3GJ6 - chains A and B; structure by X-ray diffraction, 2.70 A resolution.

[Chain A]
Name: GTP-binding nuclear protein Ran
Source organism: Homo sapiens
UniProt: P62826 (RAN_HUMAN); numbering as in UniProt (aligned over 2-216)
Sequence (221 residues; each row starts with the number of its first residue; numbers below 1 keep their minus sign (Gly-4 is residue -4)):
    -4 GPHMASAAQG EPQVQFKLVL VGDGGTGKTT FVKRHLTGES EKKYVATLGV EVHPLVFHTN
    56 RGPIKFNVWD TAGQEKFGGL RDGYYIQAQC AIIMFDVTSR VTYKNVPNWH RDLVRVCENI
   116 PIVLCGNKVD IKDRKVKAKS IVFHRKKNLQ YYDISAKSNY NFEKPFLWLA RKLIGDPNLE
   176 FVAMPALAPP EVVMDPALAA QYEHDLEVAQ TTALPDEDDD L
Disordered / not traced: -4 to 5, 209-216
Sequence notes: expression tag (-4 to 1); engineered mutation Ser35 (Phe in P62826)
Metal / ion sites: Mg2+ near Thr24 (its only coordinating residue here)
Residues lining bound ligands: GDP (guanosine-5'-diphosphate): Asp18, Gly19, Gly20, Thr21, Gly22, Lys23, Thr24, Thr25, Glu70, Lys71, Asn122, Lys123, Asp125, Ile126, Ser150, Ala151, Lys152
Curated features (UniProtKB/Swiss-Prot):
  - region: Lys37 to Val45 (Switch-I), Gly68 to Gln84 (Switch-II), Asp211 to Leu216 (Interaction with RANBP1)
  - binding site (GTP): Asp18 to Thr25, Glu36 to Thr42, Gly68, Asn122 to Asp125, Ser150 to Lys152
  - site: Gln69 (Essential for GTP hydrolysis)
  - modified residue: Ala2 (N-acetylalanine), Thr24 (Phosphothreonine), Lys37 (N6-acetyllysine), Lys60 (N6-acetyllysine), Lys71 (N6-acetyllysine), Lys99 (N6-acetyllysine), Lys134 (N6-acetyllysine), Lys159 (N6-acetyllysine)
  - cross-link (Glycyl lysine isopeptide (Lys-Gly)): Lys71 (interchain with G-Cter in SUMO2), Lys152 (interchain with G-Cter in SUMO2)
  - mutagenesis: Gly19 (G19V: Blocks DNA replication; when associated with L-69), Thr24 (T24L: Has low binding affinity for GTP and GDP. Almost completely abolishes interaction with BIRC5; T24N: Has low binding affinity for GTP and GDP. Decreases nuclear import of proteins and RNA ...), Thr25 (T25A: Minor effect on the interaction with the alpha phosphate group of bound GTP), Lys37 (K37Q: Mimics acetylation; enhances the nuclear export of RELA/p65; K37R: Decreased acetylation), Tyr39 (Y39A: Abolishes steric hindrance that traps the essential Q-69 in an unreactive position, and causes slow GTP hydrolysis in wild-type ...), Gln69 (Q69L: Strongly decreased GTPase activity. Probably locked in the GTP-bound form. Loss of interaction with NUTF2. Decreases nuclear location and leads to cytoplasmic location during interphase ...), Glu70 (E70A: Strongly decreases the relase of bound GDP), Arg76 (R76E: Probable loss of interaction with NUTF2. Loss of transport to the nucleus), Lys134 (K134Q: Loss of normal mitotic chromosome segregation and defective mitotic spindle orientation; K134R: Loss of normal mitotic chromosome segregation and formation of sister chromatid bridges), Asp211 to Leu216 (No effect on GTPase activity. Abolishes interaction with RANBP1)

[Chain B]
Name: Nuclear pore complex protein Nup153
Source organism: Rattus norvegicus
Notes: fragment: Nup153 - Zinc finger module 1:
UniProt: P49791 (NU153_RAT); residue numbers follow UniProt; this construct covers 658-686
Sequence (34 residues; numbered 653 to 686; the number before each row is that of its first residue):
   653 GPLGSAGSSW QCDTCLLQNK VTDNKCIACQ AAKL
Disordered / not traced: 653-660
Sequence notes: expression tag (653-657)
Metal / ion sites: Zn2+: Cys664, Cys667, Cys678
Curated features (UniProtKB/Swiss-Prot):
  - binding site (Zn(2+)): Cys664, Cys667, Cys678, Cys681

[How chain A and chain B interact]
Residue-residue contacts - 24 pairs, chain A then chain B:
  Gln8(A) - Gln670(B)
  Gln10(A) - Gln663(B)  hydrogen bond
  Gln10(A) - Leu668(B)
  Gln10(A) - Gln670(B)
  Lys12(A) - Leu669(B)
  Lys38(A) - Asp665(B)  hydrogen bond (side chain-backbone)
  Lys38(A) - Thr666(B)
  Val40(A) - Thr666(B)
  Val40(A) - Cys667(B)  hydrophobic
  Val40(A) - Cys681(B)  hydrophobic
  Thr42(A) - Cys681(B)  hydrogen bond (side chain-backbone)
  Leu43(A) - Ala680(B)
  Leu43(A) - Cys681(B)  hydrophobic
  Val47(A) - Cys667(B)
  Val47(A) - Leu668(B)  hydrophobic
  Pro49(A) - Leu668(B)  hydrophobic
  Asn62(A) - Leu668(B)
  Trp64(A) - Cys667(B)  hydrophobic
  Trp64(A) - Ala680(B)  hydrophobic
  Gly78(A) - Ala680(B)
  Ile81(A) - Ile679(B)
  Ile81(A) - Ala680(B)  hydrophobic
  Gln82(A) - Leu669(B)
  Gln82(A) - Ile679(B)
Also at the interface, not in a pair above, chain A (16 interface residues in all): Tyr39, Lys60
From the paper, about this interface:
  - interface residues, chain A: Gln10(A), Lys38(A), Thr42(A)

[Overview]
Chain A and chain B form an interface of 16 and 10 residues respectively, with 3 hydrogen bonds. Among the
polar pairs are Gln10(A)-Gln663(B), Lys38(A)-Asp665(B) and Thr42(A)-Cys681(B). Chain A binds GDP. The paper
reports interface residues Gln10(A), Lys38(A) and Thr42(A).
Here chain A is GTP-binding nuclear protein Ran (Homo sapiens) and chain B is Nuclear pore complex protein
Nup153 (Rattus norvegicus). Entry 3GJ6 (Crystal structure of human RanGDP-Nup153ZnF1 complex) was determined
by X-ray diffraction (same publication as 3GJ3, 3GJ4, 3GJ5, 3GJ7 and 3GJ8).
